Entry 9BI6 (electron microscopy, 2.90 A resolution); this record covers chains A and N of the 5 polymer chains in the assembly.

[Chain A]
Protein: miniGsq
From: synthetic construct
Sequence (229 residues; numbered 25 to 394; 141 numbers in that range are skipped by the numbering (no residue carries them; nothing is unmodelled there); the number before each row is that of its first residue):
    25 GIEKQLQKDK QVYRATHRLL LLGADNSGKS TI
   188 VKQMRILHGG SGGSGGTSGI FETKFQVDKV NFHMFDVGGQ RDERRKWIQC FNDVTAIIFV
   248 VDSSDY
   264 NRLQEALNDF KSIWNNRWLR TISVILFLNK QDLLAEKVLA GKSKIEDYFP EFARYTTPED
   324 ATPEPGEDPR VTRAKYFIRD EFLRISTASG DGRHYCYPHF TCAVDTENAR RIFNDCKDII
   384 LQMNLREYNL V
Unresolved in the structure: 188-206, 304-310, 322-331

[Chain N]
Protein: Nb35
From: Lama glama
Sequence (142 residues; numbered 1 to 142; the number before each row is that of its first residue):
     1 QVQLQESGGG LVQPGGSLRL SCAASGFTFS NYKMNWVRQA PGKGLEWVSD ISQSGASISY
    61 TGSVKGRFTI SRDNAKNTLY LQMNSLKPED TAVYYCARCP APFTRDCFDV TSTTYAYRGQ
   121 GTQVTVSSGS EDQVDPRLID GK
Unresolved in the structure: 9-17, 105-106, 127-142
Disulfide bonds: Cys22-Cys96, Cys99-Cys107

[Chain A / chain N interface]
Pairs across the interface - 15 pairs, chain A then chain N:
  Asp229(A) with Ser112(N), hydrogen bond; Thr113(N), hydrogen bond
  Glu230(A) with Asp109(N); Ser112(N); Thr114(N)
  Arg231(A) with Phe108(N); Asp109(N), hydrogen bond (backbone-side chain)
  Arg232(A) with Pro100(N); Phe108(N); Asp109(N), salt bridge
  Asn271(A) with Trp47(N)
  Ser275(A) with Cys107(N), hydrogen bond (side chain-backbone); Phe108(N)
  Ile276(A) with Phe108(N), hydrophobic
  Asn279(A) with Phe108(N)
Interface residues without a listed pair, chain A (12 interface residues in all): Gln267, Lys274, Tyr311, Pro313
Interface residues without a listed pair, chain N (14 interface residues in all): Asp50, Thr61, Gly62, Ser63, Tyr115, Tyr117

[In short]
12 residues of chain A face 14 of chain N across their interface, with 4 hydrogen bonds and 1 salt bridge.
Among the polar pairs are Arg232(A)-Asp109(N), Asp229(A)-Ser112(N) and Asp229(A)-Thr113(N).
Chain A is miniGsq (synthetic construct) and chain N is Nb35 (Lama glama); the structure, Human proton sensing
receptor GPR68 in complex with miniGsq, was determined by electron microscopy, deposited together with 9BHL,
9BHM and 9BIP.
